Entry 6RP9 (X-ray diffraction, 3.12 A resolution); this record covers chains A and E of the 5 polymer chains in the assembly.

Chain A:
Molecule: HLA class I histocompatibility antigen, A-2 alpha chain
From: Homo sapiens
Reference sequence: P01892 (1A02_HUMAN); residues 1-276 here correspond to UniProt positions 25-300 (UniProt number = residue number + 24)
Chain sequence (277 residues; row label = number of the first residue in the row; numbering starts at 0):
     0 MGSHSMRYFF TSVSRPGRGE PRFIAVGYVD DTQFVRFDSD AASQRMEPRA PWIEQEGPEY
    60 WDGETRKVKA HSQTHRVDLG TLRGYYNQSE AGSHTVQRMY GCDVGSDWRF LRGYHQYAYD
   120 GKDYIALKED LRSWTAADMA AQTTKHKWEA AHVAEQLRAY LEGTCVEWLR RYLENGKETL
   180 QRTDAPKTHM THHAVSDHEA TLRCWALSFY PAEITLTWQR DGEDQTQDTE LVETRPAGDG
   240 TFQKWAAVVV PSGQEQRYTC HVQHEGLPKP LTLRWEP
Not modelled in the structure: 0, 276
Cystine bridges: Cys-101/Cys-164, Cys-203/Cys-259
Differences from the reference sequence: initiating methionine (0)

Chain E:
Molecule: T-cell receptor beta chain
From: Homo sapiens
Chain sequence (246 residues; row label = number of the first residue in the row; note: 12 numbers in that range are skipped by the numbering (no residue carries them; nothing is unmodelled there); numbering starts at 0):
     0 MGAGVSQSPR YKVTKRGQDV ALRCDPISGH
    37 VSLYWYRQAL GQGPEFLTYF NY
    63 EAQQDKSGLP NDRFSAERP
    83 EGSISTLTIQ RTEQRDSAMY RCASSSPGGV STEAFFGQGT RLTVVEDLNK VFPPEVAVFE
   143 PSEAEISHTQ KATLVCLATG FYPDHVELSW WVNGKEVHSG VCTDPQPLKE QPALNDSRYA
   203 LSSRLRVSAT FWQDPRNHFR CQVQFYGLSE NDEWTQDRAK PVTQIVSAEA WGRAD
Not modelled in the structure: 0, 257
Cystine bridges: Cys-23/Cys-104, Cys-158/Cys-223

How chain A and chain E interact:
Contacting residue pairs (6):
  Arg-65(A) with Gln-66(E)
  Ala-69(A) with Tyr-58(E)
  Gln-72(A) with Tyr-58(E); Glu-63(E)
  Thr-73(A) with Tyr-58(E), hydrogen bond
  Ala-150(A) with Val-112(E), hydrophobic
Also at the interface, not in a pair above, chain A (6 interface residues in all): Val-76
Also at the interface, not in a pair above, chain E (7 interface residues in all): Gln-65, Asp-67, Ser-113

In short:
6 residues of chain A and 7 residues of chain E are in contact, with 1 hydrogen bond. Its one hydrogen-bonded
contact is Thr-73(A)/Tyr-58(E).
Chain A is HLA class I histocompatibility antigen, A-2 alpha chain and chain E is T-cell receptor beta chain,
both from Homo sapiens; the structure, Crystal structure of the T-cell receptor NYE_S3 bound to HLA
A2*01-SLLMWITQV, was determined by X-ray diffraction (same publication as 6RPA and 6RPB).
